PDB entry 2L41 | solution NMR | chains A and B

Chain A:
Name: RRM domain from Nuclear polyadenylated RNA-binding protein 3
From: Saccharomyces cerevisiae
Reference sequence: P38996 (NAB3_YEAST); residues 1-77 here correspond to UniProt positions 328-404 (UniProt number = residue number + 327)
Amino-acid sequence (77 residues; each row starts with the number of its first residue):
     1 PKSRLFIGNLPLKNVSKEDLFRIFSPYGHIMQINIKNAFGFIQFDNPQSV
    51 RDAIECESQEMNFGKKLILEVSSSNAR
What the authors report for this chain:
  - binding site for the 4-nt RNA strand (chain B): Arg4, Phe6, Asn34, Lys36, Phe41, Ile68, Glu70, Val71, Ser72
  - specificity-determining residues: Arg4, Glu70
  - mutagenesis - R4A, N34A, S72A, S72K: abolished growth

Chain B:
Molecule: 4-nt RNA strand
Sequence (4 nucleotides; row label = number of the first residue in the row):
    78 UCUU

How chain A and chain B interact:
Residue-residue contacts - 18 pairs, chain A then chain B:
  Arg4(A) with C79(B), base contact; U80(B), base contact
  Phe6(A) with U78(B), sugar contact; C79(B), sugar contact
  Gly8(A) with U78(B), sugar contact
  Asn9(A) with U78(B), phosphate contact
  Asn34(A) with U80(B), base contact
  Lys36(A) with U80(B), base contact; U81(B), phosphate contact
  Asn37(A) with U81(B), sugar contact
  Phe39(A) with U80(B), sugar contact
  Phe41(A) with C79(B), base contact; U80(B), base contact
  Ile68(A) with U78(B), base contact
  Glu70(A) with U78(B), base contact; C79(B), base contact
  Val71(A) with C79(B), base contact
  Ser72(A) with C79(B), base contact

Overview:
Chain A and chain B form an interface of 13 and 4 residues respectively. The paper reports a binding site for
the 4-nt RNA strand (chain B) at Arg4(A), Phe6(A) and Asn34(A) among others; R4A, N34A and S72A of chain A,
among others, abolish growth.
Chain A is RRM domain from Nuclear polyadenylated RNA-binding protein 3 (Saccharomyces cerevisiae) and chain B
is a 4-nt RNA strand; the structure, Nab3 RRM - UCUU complex, was determined by solution NMR.
